8E57 - chains A and F of the 3 polymer chains in the assembly; structure by electron microscopy, 2.80 A resolution.

# Chain A
Molecule: Voltage-dependent L-type calcium channel subunit alpha-1S
Source organism: Oryctolagus cuniculus
Reference sequence: P07293 (CAC1S_RABIT); residue numbers follow UniProt; this construct covers 1-1873
Amino-acid sequence (1873 residues; each row starts with the number of its first residue):
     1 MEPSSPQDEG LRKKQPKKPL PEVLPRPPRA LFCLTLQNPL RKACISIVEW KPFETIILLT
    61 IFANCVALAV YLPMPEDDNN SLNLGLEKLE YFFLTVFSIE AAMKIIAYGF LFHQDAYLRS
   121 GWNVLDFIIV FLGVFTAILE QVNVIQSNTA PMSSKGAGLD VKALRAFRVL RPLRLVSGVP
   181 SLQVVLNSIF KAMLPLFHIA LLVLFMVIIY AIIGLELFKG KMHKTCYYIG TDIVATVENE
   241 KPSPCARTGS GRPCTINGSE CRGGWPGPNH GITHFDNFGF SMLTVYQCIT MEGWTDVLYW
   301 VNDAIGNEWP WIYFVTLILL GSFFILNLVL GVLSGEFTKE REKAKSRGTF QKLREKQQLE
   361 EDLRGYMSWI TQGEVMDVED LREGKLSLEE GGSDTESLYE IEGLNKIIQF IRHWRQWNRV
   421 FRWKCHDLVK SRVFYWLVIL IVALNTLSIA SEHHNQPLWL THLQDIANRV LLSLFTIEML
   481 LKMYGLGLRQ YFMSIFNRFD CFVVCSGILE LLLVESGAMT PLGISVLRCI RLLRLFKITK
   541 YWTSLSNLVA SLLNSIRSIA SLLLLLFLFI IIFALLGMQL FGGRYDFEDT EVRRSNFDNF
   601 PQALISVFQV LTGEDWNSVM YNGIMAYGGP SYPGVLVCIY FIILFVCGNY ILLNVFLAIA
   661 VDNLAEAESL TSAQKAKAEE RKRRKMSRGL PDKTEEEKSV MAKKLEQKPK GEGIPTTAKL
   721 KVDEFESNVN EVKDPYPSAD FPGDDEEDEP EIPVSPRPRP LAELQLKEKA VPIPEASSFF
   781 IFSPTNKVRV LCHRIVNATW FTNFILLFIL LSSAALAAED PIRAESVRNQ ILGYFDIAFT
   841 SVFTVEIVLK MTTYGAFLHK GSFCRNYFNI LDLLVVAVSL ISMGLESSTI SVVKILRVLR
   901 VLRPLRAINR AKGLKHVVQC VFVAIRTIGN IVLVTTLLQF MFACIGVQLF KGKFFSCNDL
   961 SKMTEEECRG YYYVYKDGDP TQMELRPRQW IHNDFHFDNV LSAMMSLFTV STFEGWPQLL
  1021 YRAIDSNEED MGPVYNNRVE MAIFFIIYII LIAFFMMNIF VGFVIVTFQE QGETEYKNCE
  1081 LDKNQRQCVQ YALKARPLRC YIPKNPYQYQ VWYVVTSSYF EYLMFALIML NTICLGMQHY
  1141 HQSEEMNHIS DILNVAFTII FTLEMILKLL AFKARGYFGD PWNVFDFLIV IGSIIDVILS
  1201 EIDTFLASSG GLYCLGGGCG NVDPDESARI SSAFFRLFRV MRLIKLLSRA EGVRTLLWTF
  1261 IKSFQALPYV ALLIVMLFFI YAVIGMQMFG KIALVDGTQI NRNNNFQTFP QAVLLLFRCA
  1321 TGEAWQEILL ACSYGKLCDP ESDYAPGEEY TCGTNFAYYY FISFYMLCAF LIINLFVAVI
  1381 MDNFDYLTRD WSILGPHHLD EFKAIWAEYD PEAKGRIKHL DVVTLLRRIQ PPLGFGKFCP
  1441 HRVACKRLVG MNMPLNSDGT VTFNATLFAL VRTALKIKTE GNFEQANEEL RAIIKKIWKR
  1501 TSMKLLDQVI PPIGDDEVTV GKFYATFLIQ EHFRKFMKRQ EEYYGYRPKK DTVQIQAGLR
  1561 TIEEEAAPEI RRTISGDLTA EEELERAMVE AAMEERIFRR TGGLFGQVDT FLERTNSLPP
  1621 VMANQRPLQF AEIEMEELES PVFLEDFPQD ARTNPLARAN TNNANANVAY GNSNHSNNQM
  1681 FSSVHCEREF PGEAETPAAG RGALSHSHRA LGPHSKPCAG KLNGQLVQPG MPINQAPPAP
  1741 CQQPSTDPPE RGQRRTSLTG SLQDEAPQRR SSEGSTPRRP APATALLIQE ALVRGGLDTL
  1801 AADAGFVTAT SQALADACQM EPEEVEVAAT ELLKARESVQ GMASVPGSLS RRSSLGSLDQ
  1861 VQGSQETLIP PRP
Disordered / not traced: 1-36, 109-119, 145-160, 348-432, 674-795, 856-866, 884-891, 1073-1081, 1142-1147, 1207-1231, 1435-1873
Swiss-Prot annotation at these positions:
  - region: Gln357 to Glu374 (Binding to the beta subunit), Glu747 to Pro760 (Interaction with STAC, STAC2 and STAC3 (via SH3 domains)), Lys1522 to Glu1542 (Interaction with calmodulin)
  - motif: Thr290 to Gly293 (Selectivity filter of repeat I), Thr612 to Asp615 (Selectivity filter of repeat II), Thr1012 to Gly1015 (Selectivity filter of repeat III), Thr1321 to Ala1324 (Selectivity filter of repeat IV)
  - binding site (Ca(2+)): Glu292, Glu614, Glu1014
  - site: Phe1690, Pro1691 (Cleavage)
  - modified residue: Ser393 (Phosphoserine), Ser397 (Phosphoserine), Ser687 (Phosphoserine), Ser1575 (Phosphoserine), Thr1579 (Phosphothreonine), Ser1617 (Phosphoserine)
  - glycosylation (N-linked (GlcNAc...) asparagine): Asn79, Asn257
  - mutagenesis: Ile752 to Pro753 (Loss of interaction with STAC2 and STAC3 and strongly decreased channel activity; when associated with A-757), Pro756 to Pro758 (Loss of interaction with STAC3), Arg757 (R757A: Loss of interaction with STAC2 and STAC3 and strongly decreased channel activity; when associated with 752-AA-753), Arg1086 (R1086H: Shifts the threshold potential to more negative values and lowers the concentration threshold for channel activation by caffeine)
Cystine bridges: Cys226-Cys254, Cys245-Cys261, Cys957-Cys968, Cys1338-Cys1352
Bound ions: Ca2+ site 1: Asp78 (shared with Ser263(F), Ser265(F), Thr333(F) of chain F); Ca2+ site 2: Glu292, Glu614, Glu1014, Gly1322
Residues lining bound ligands:
  - BBI ((2-butyl-1-benzofuran-3-yl){4-[2-(diethylamino)ethoxy]-3,5-diiodophenyl}methanone): Ile925, Val932, Thr935, Thr936, Phe1008, Ser1011, Thr1012, Phe1013, Ala1053, Met1057, Phe1060, Tyr1365, Met1366, Leu1367, Ala1369, Phe1370
  - WFR (propan-2-yl (2S)-2-{[(S)-{[(2R,3S,4R,5R)-5-(2,4-dioxo-3,4-dihydropyrimidin-1(2H)-yl)-4-ethynyl-3-hydroxy-4-methyloxolan-2-yl]methoxy}(phenoxy)phosphoryl]amino}propanoate (non-preferred name)): Met291, Phe323, Leu326, Leu330, Asn649, Leu652, Leu653, Phe1013, Ala1053, Phe1054, Asn1058, Val1061, Ala1320, Ala1369, Ile1372, Ile1373

# Chain F
Molecule: Voltage-dependent calcium channel subunit alpha-2/delta-1
Source organism: Oryctolagus cuniculus
Reference sequence: P13806 (CA2D1_RABIT); the author numbering skips numbers that UniProt does not, so the offset changes along the chain: -1 to 121 = UniProt 1-123; 124-1106 = UniProt 124-1106
Amino-acid sequence (1106 residues; each row starts with the number of its first residue; note: 2 numbers in that range are skipped by the numbering (no residue carries them; nothing is unmodelled there); numbers below 1 keep their minus sign (Met-1 is residue -1)):
    -1 MAAGRPLAWT LTLWQAWLIL IGPSSEEPFP SAVTIKSWVD KMQEDLVTLA KTASGVHQLV
    59 DIYEKYQDLY TVEPNNARQL VEIAARDIEK LLSNRSKALV RLALEAEKVQ AAHQWREDFA
   119 SNE
   124 VVYYNAKDDL DPEKNDSEPG SQRIKPVFID DANFRRQVSY QHAAVHIPTD IYEGSTIVLN
   184 ELNWTSALDD VFKKNREEDP SLLWQVFGSA TGLARYYPAS PWVDNSRTPN KIDLYDVRRR
   244 PWYIQGAASP KDMLILVDVS GSVSGLTLKL IRTSVSEMLE TLSDDDFVNV ASFNSNAQDV
   304 SCFQHLVQAN VRNKKVLKDA VNNITAKGIT DYKKGFSFAF EQLLNYNVSR ANCNKIIMLF
   364 TDGGEERAQE IFAKYNKDKK VRVFTFSVGQ HNYDRGPIQW MACENKGYYY EIPSIGAIRI
   424 NTQEYLDVLG RPMVLAGDKA KQVQWTNVYL DALELGLVIT GTLPVFNITG QFENKTNLKN
   484 QLILGVMGVD VSLEDIKRLT PRFTLCPNGY YFAIDPNGYV LLHPNLQPKP IGVGIPTINL
   544 RKRRPNVQNP KSQEPVTLDF LDAELENDIK VEIRNKMIDG ESGEKTFRTL VKSQDERYID
   604 KGNRTYTWTP VNGTDYSSLA LVLPTYSFYY IKAKIEETIT QARYSETLKP DNFEESGYTF
   664 LAPRDYCSDL KPSDNNTEFL LNFNEFIDRK TPNNPSCNTD LINRVLLDAG FTNELVQNYW
   724 SKQKNIKGVK ARFVVTDGGI TRVYPKEAGE NWQENPETYE DSFYKRSLDN DNYVFTAPYF
   784 NKSGPGAYES GIMVSKAVEI YIQGKLLKPA VVGIKIDVNS WIENFTKTSI RDPCAGPVCD
   844 CKRNSDVMDC VILDDGGFLL MANHDDYTNQ IGRFFGEIDP SLMRHLVNIS VYAFNKSYDY
   904 QSVCEPGAAP KQGAGHRSAY VPSIADILQI GWWATAAAWS ILQQFLLSLT FPRLLEAADM
   964 EDDDFTASMS KQSCITEQTQ YFFDNDSKSF SGVLDCGNCS RIFHVEKLMN TNLIFIMVES
  1024 KGTCPCDTRL LIQAEQTSDG PDPCDMVKQP RYRKGPDVCF DNNVLEDYTD CGGVSGLNPS
  1084 LWSIIGIQFV LLWLVSGSRH CLL
Disordered / not traced: -1 to 26, 620, 831-842, 913-972, 1075-1106
Swiss-Prot annotation at these positions:
  - motif: Asp261 to Ser265 (MIDAS-like motif)
  - binding site (a divalent metal cation): Asp261, Ser263, Ser265
  - modified residue: Ser119 (Phosphoserine)
  - glycosylation (N-linked (GlcNAc...) asparagine): Asn92, Asn138, Asn186, Asn326, Asn350, Asn615, Asn784, Asn891
Cystine bridges: Cys305-Cys1047, Cys356-Cys1062, Cys406-Cys1074, Cys670-Cys700, Cys844-Cys853, Cys907-Cys977, Cys999-Cys1029, Cys1002-Cys1027
Covalent attachments: N-acetylglucosamine (NAG) linked to Asn92, Asn186, Asn350, Asn606, Asn615, Asn784, Asn827, Asn891, Asn898, Asn988, Asn1001; glycan linked to Asn470
Bound ions: Ca2+: Ser263, Ser265, Thr333 (shared with Asp78(A) of chain A)
Residues lining bound ligands: N-acetylglucosamine (NAG; 2-acetamido-2-deoxy-beta-D-glucopyranose): Asp322, Ala323, Asn326

# How chain A and chain F interact
Residue-residue contacts - 67 pairs, chain A then chain F:
  Met74(A) - Tyr396(F)  hydrophobic
  Pro75(A) - Gly264(F)
  Pro75(A) - Ser265(F)
  Glu76(A) - Gly264(F)
  Glu76(A) - Ser267(F)
  Glu76(A) - Ala329(F)
  Glu76(A) - Lys330(F)
  Glu76(A) - Gly331(F)  hydrogen bond (backbone-backbone)
  Asp77(A) - Lys330(F)  salt bridge
  Asp77(A) - Gly331(F)
  Asp77(A) - Ile332(F)
  Asp78(A) - Ser263(F)
  Asp78(A) - Gly264(F)  hydrogen bond (side chain-backbone)
  Asp78(A) - Ser265(F)  hydrogen bond (side chain-backbone)
  Asp78(A) - Gly331(F)
  Asp78(A) - Ile332(F)
  Asp78(A) - Thr333(F)
  Asn80(A) - Glu368(F)
  Ser81(A) - Glu368(F)  hydrogen bond (backbone-side chain)
  Tyr228(A) - Arg547(F)
  Gly230(A) - Arg544(F)  hydrogen bond (backbone-side chain)
  Thr231(A) - Leu543(F)
  Thr231(A) - Arg544(F)
  Thr231(A) - Arg546(F)
  Asp232(A) - Arg544(F)  salt bridge
  Ile233(A) - Lys545(F)
  Ile233(A) - Arg547(F)
  Arg262(A) - Arg544(F)
  Asp586(A) - Ser267(F)  hydrogen bond
  Asp586(A) - Gly268(F)
  Phe587(A) - Gly268(F)
  Phe587(A) - Leu269(F)  hydrogen bond (backbone-backbone)
  Glu588(A) - Gly268(F)
  Glu588(A) - Lys272(F)
  Glu588(A) - Arg275(F)  salt bridge
  Thr590(A) - Leu269(F)
  Arg969(A) - Tyr175(F)
  Gly970(A) - Tyr175(F)
  Tyr971(A) - Thr172(F)
  Tyr971(A) - Asp173(F)
  Tyr973(A) - Thr172(F)
  Tyr973(A) - Asp173(F)
  Tyr973(A) - Ile235(F)  hydrophobic
  Tyr973(A) - Asp236(F)  hydrogen bond (side chain-backbone)
  Tyr973(A) - Leu237(F)
  Tyr975(A) - Ile418(F)
  Tyr975(A) - Gly419(F)
  Lys976(A) - Arg547(F)
  Lys976(A) - Val550(F)
  Asp977(A) - Arg547(F)  salt bridge
  Gly978(A) - Lys272(F)  hydrogen bond (backbone-side chain)
  Gly978(A) - Ile418(F)
  Pro980(A) - Ile418(F)  hydrophobic
  Thr981(A) - Asn552(F)  hydrogen bond (backbone-side chain)
  Gln982(A) - Lys545(F)  hydrogen bond (side chain-backbone)
  Gln982(A) - Val550(F)
  Gln982(A) - Asn552(F)  hydrogen bond
  Met983(A) - Leu237(F)  hydrophobic
  Met983(A) - Val550(F)
  Glu984(A) - Arg230(F)  salt bridge
  Leu985(A) - Thr172(F)
  Leu985(A) - Ser229(F)
  Leu985(A) - Arg230(F)
  Leu985(A) - Ile235(F)  hydrophobic
  Arg988(A) - Asp173(F)  hydrogen bond (side chain-backbone)
  Tyr1035(A) - Asn395(F)
  Asn1036(A) - Asn395(F)
Interface residues without a listed pair, chain A (38 interface residues in all): Asn79, Val234, Asp589, Asp979
Interface residues without a listed pair, chain F (41 interface residues in all): Ile174, Leu271, Thr276, Gln393, His394, Asn549, Gln551, Pro553

# Summary
38 residues of chain A and 41 residues of chain F are in contact, with 13 hydrogen bonds and 5 salt bridges.
Among the polar pairs are Asp77(A)-Lys330(F), Asp232(A)-Arg544(F) and Glu588(A)-Arg275(F). Chain A binds
compound BBI and compound WFR. Chain F binds N-acetylglucosamine.
Chain A is Voltage-dependent L-type calcium channel subunit alpha-1S and chain F is Voltage-dependent calcium
channel subunit alpha-2/delta-1, both from Oryctolagus cuniculus; the structure, Rabbit L-type voltage-gated
calcium channel Cav1.1 in the presence of Amiodarone and 100 microM MNI-1 at ..., was determined by electron
microscopy (same publication as 8E56 and 8E58).
